PDB entry 3KKP | X-ray diffraction, 1.35 A resolution | chain A

Chain A:
Name: Ras-related protein M-Ras
From: Mus musculus
Notes: fragment: G domain
Reference sequence: O08989 (RASM_MOUSE); residues 1-178 here = UniProt positions 1-178
Amino-acid sequence (183 residues; row label = number of the first residue in the row; numbers below 1 keep their minus sign (Gly-4 is residue -4)):
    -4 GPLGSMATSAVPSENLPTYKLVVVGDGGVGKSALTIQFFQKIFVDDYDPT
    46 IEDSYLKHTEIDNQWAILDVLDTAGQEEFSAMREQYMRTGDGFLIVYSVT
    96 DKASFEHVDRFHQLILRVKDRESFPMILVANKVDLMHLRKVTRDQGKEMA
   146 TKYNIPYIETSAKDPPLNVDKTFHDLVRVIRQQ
Not modelled in the structure: -4 to 10
Differences from the reference sequence: expression tag (-4 to 0); engineered mutation Asp40 (Pro in O08989)
Metal / ion sites: Mg2+: Ser27 (together with GMP-PNP)
Ligand contacts: GMP-PNP (GNP; phosphoaminophosphonic acid-guanylate ester): Asp21, Gly22, Gly23, Val24, Gly25, Lys26, Ser27, Ala28, Phe38, Val39, Asp40, Ala69, Gly70, Gln71, Asn126, Lys127, Asp129, Leu130, Ser156, Ala157, Lys158
What the authors report for this chain:
  - conformationally variable residues (loop rearrangement): Asp41, Thr45
  - binding site for GMP-PNP: Asp40, Gly70

In short:
Bound to chain A: GMP-PNP. The paper reports a binding site for GMP-PNP at Asp40 and Gly70; conformational
variability at Asp41 and Thr45.
Chain A is Ras-related protein M-Ras (Mus musculus); the structure, Crystal structure of M-Ras P40D in complex
with GppNHp, was determined by X-ray diffraction, deposited together with 3KKM, 3KKN, 3KKO and 3KKQ.
